8YR6 - chain A; structure by X-ray diffraction, 2.44 A resolution.

== Chain A ==
Protein: CDP-diacylglycerol--serine O-phosphatidyltransferase
Source organism: Escherichia coli str. K-12 substr. MG1655
Notes: EC 2.7.8.8
UniProt: P23830 (PSS_ECOLI); residue numbers follow UniProt; this construct covers 2-451
Amino-acid sequence (461 residues; numbered -9 to 451; the number before each row is that of its first residue; numbers below 1 keep their minus sign (Met-9 is residue -9)):
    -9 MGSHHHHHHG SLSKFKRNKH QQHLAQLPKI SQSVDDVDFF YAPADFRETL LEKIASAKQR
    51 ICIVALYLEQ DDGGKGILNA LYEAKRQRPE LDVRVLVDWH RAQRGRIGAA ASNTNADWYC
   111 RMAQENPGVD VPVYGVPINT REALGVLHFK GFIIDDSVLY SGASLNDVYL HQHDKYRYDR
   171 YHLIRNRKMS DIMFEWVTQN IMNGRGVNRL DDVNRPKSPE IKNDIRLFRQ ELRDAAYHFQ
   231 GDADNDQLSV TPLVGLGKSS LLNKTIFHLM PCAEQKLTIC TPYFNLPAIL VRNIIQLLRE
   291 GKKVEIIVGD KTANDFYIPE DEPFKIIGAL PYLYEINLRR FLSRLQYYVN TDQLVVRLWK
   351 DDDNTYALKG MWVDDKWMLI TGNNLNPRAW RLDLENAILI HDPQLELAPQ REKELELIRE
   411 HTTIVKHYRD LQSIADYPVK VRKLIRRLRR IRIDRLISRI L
Disordered / not traced: -9 to 7
Differences from the reference sequence: initiating methionine (-9); expression tag (-8 to 1); engineered mutation Ala357 (His in P23830)
Curated features (UniProtKB/Swiss-Prot):
  - active site: His138, Asp169, Glu385
  - binding site (a CDP-1,2-diacyl-sn-glycerol): Leu56, Tyr57, Arg91, Arg94, Arg96, Ile97, Glu132, Ala133, Val136, His138, Lys140, Gly152, Tyr159, Arg167, Tyr273, Asp305, Phe306, Ile316, Ile317, Leu320 and 9 more in UniProt
Ligand contacts: Cdp-DG(16:0/16:0) (A1LZV): Leu56, Tyr57, Arg91, Arg94, Arg96, Ile97, Gly98, Glu132, Ala133, Val136, His138, Lys140, Gly152, Tyr159, Arg167, Tyr273, Asp305, Phe306, Ile316, Ile317, Ala319, Leu320, Leu323, Tyr324, Lys359, Asn374, Arg378, Asp383, Leu438, Ile447, Ile450, Leu451
What the authors report for this chain:
  - catalytic residues: His138
  - conformationally variable residues (side-chain flip): His138, Lys140, Lys359, Leu451
  - contacts within the chain: Tyr324-Leu451 (hydrogen bond), Asn376-Leu451 (hydrogen bond), Arg378-Leu451 (backbone contact)
  - binding site for Cdp-DG(16:0/16:0): Tyr57, Arg91, Arg94, Arg96, Ile97, Ala133, His138, Lys140, Tyr159, Arg167, Tyr273, Phe306, Ile316, Ile317, Leu320, Leu323, Tyr324, Lys359, Asn374, Leu438, Ile447, Ile450, Leu451
  - mutagenesis - H138A (180-fold): decreased catalytic activity on 18:1/18:1 CDP-DG
  - mutagenesis - K140S, K359A: abolished catalytic activity on Cdp-DG(16:0/16:0)
  - mutagenesis - R91A, R94A, Y159A, R167A, Y273A, D305A, F306A: decreased catalytic activity on Cdp-DG(16:0/16:0)
  - mutagenesis - R96A: unchanged catalytic activity on Cdp-DG(16:0/16:0)
  - mutagenesis - Y57A: decreased catalytic activity
  - mutagenesis - Y159A: unchanged catalytic activity on serine
  - mutagenesis - Y273A, D305A: decreased catalytic activity on serine
  - catalytic residues: Asp169, Glu385 (proposed by the authors, not directly observed)
  - mutagenesis - K140A: abolished catalytic activity
  - mutagenesis - D145A, D169A, D364A, E385A: decreased stability
  - mutagenesis - R131E/K212E/R219E: unchanged localization
  - mutagenesis - K433E/R436E/R437E/R439E/R440E/R442E/R445E/R449E: decreased localization

== Summary ==
Bound to chain A: Cdp-DG(16:0/16:0). Curated annotation (UniProt) lists 3 active-site residues and 29
CDP-1,2-diacyl-sn-glycerol-binding residues. The paper reports catalytic residues His138, Asp169 and Glu385;
R91A, R94A and Y159A, among others, reduce catalytic activity on Cdp-DG(16:0/16:0); 19 substitutions were
tested in all.
Chain A is CDP-diacylglycerol--serine O-phosphatidyltransferase (Escherichia coli str. K-12 substr. MG1655);
the structure, Crystal structure of E. coli phosphatidylserine synthase complexed with 16:0/16:0 CDP-DG, was
determined by X-ray diffraction (same publication as 8YR5).
